PDB entry 9FYV | X-ray diffraction, 1.82 A resolution | chain A

== Chain A ==
Name: VEnT1.3
Organism: Loligo vulgaris
Notes: EC 3.8.2.2
Reference sequence: Q7SIG4 (DFPA_LOLVU); residue numbers follow UniProt; this construct covers 1-314
Chain sequence (326 residues; each row starts with the number of its first residue):
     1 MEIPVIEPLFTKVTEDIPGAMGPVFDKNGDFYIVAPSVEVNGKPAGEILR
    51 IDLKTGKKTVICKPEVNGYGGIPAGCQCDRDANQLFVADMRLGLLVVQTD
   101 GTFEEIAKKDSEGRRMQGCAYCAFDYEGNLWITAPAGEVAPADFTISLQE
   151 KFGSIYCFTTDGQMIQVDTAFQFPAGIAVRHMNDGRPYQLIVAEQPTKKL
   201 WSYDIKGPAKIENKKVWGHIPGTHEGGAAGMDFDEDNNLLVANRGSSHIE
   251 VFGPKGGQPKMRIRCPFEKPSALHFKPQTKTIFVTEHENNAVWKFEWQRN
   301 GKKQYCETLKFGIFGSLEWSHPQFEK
Not modelled in the structure: 311-326
Sequence notes: engineered mutation Met21 (Glu in Q7SIG4), Ser37 (Glu in Q7SIG4), Ala120 (Asn in Q7SIG4), Tyr121 (Asp in Q7SIG4), Phe144 (Tyr in Q7SIG4), Ile146 (Arg in Q7SIG4), Leu148 (Met in Q7SIG4), Ala175 (Asn in Q7SIG4), Gln195 (Thr in Q7SIG4), Ala229 (Asp in Q7SIG4), Arg244 (Trp in Q7SIG4), Lys255 (Asp in Q7SIG4), Ala272 (Asn in Q7SIG4); expression tag (315-326)
Modified positions: Phe173 ((S)-2-amino-3-(9-oxo-9H-thioxanthen-2-yl)propanoic acid; A1IHG)
UniProt features mapped onto this chain:
  - active site: His287 (Proton acceptor)
  - binding site (Ca(2+)): Asp232, Leu273, His274
  - mutagenesis: Gln77 (Q77F: 100% decrease in activity; Q77W: No effect on activity; Q77Y: 6% increase in activity), His181 (H181N: 20% decrease in activity), His219 (H219N: 3% increase in activity), His224 (H224N: 14% increase in activity), Asp232 (D232S: 3% increase in activity. 19% decrease in activity; when associated with A-271), Asn237 (N237S: 4% decrease in activity), His248 (H248N: 4% increase in activity), Ser271 (S271A: 30% increase in activity. 19% decrease in activity; when associated with S-232), His274 (H274N: 85% decrease in activity), His287 (H287A: 90% decrease in activity; H287F: 36% decrease in activity; H287L: 21% decrease in activity; H287N: 97% decrease in activity; H287Q: 54% decrease in activity; H287W: 44% decrease in activity ...), Gln304 (Q304F: 50% decrease in activity; Q304W: 3% decrease in activity), Phe314 (F314A: 3% increase in activity)
From the paper describing this entry:
  - mutagenesis - Q195A: decreased catalytic activity

== Overview ==
Curated annotation (UniProt) lists active-site residue His287, 3 Ca2+-binding residues and 12 mutagenesis
sites. From the paper: Q195A reduces catalytic activity.
Chain A is VEnT1.3 (Loligo vulgaris); the structure, Crystal structure of the engineered photoenzyme VEnT1.3,
was determined by X-ray diffraction, deposited together with 9FYU and 9G65.
